Entry 1SXP (X-ray diffraction, 2.50 A resolution); this record covers chains D and B of the 4 polymer chains in the assembly.

# Chain D
Molecule: 13-nt DNA strand
Sequence (13 nucleotides; numbered 14 to 26; the number before each row is that of its first residue):
    14 CTATCTGAGTATC
Disordered / not traced: 26

# Chain B
Protein: DNA beta-glucosyltransferase
From: Enterobacteria phage T4
Notes: EC 2.4.1.27
UniProt: P04547 (GSTB_BPT4); residues 1-351 here = UniProt positions 1-351
Sequence (351 residues; numbered 1 to 351; the number before each row is that of its first residue):
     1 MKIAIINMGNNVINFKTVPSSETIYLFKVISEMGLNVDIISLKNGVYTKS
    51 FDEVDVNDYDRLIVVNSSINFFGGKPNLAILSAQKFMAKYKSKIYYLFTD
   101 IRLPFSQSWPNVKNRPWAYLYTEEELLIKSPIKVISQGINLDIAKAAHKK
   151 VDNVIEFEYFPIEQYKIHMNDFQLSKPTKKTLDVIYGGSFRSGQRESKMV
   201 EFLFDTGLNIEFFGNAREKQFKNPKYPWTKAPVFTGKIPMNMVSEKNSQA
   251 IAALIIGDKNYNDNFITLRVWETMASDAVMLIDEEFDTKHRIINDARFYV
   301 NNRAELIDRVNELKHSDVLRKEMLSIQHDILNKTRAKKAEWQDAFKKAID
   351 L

# How chain D and chain B interact
Contacting residue pairs (13):
  DC14(D) / Arg-217(B)  base contact
  DC14(D) / Lys-219(B)  sugar contact
  DC14(D) / Gln-220(B)  sugar contact
  DT15(D) / Arg-217(B)  hydrogen bond to the sugar
  DT15(D) / Lys-219(B)  phosphate contact
  DA16(D) / Arg-217(B)  hydrogen bond to the sugar
  DA16(D) / Gly-236(B)  phosphate contact
  DT17(D) / Gly-236(B)  phosphate contact
  DT17(D) / Lys-237(B)  phosphate contact
  DC18(D) / Lys-16(B)  salt bridge to the phosphate
  DC18(D) / Lys-237(B)  phosphate contact
  DT19(D) / Asn-14(B)  hydrogen bond to the phosphate
  DT19(D) / Lys-16(B)  phosphate contact

# Overview
6 residues of chain D face 7 of chain B across their interface, with 3 hydrogen bonds and 1 salt bridge. Among
the polar pairs are DT15(D)/Arg-217(B), DA16(D)/Arg-217(B) and DT19(D)/Asn-14(B).
Chain D is a 13-nt DNA strand and chain B is DNA beta-glucosyltransferase (Enterobacteria phage T4); the
structure, BGT in complex with a 13mer DNA containing a central A:G mismatch, was determined by X-ray
diffraction, deposited together with 1SXQ.
